PDB entry 8U3K | electron microscopy, 2.50 A resolution | chains C and E of the 6 polymer chains in the assembly

Chain C:
Molecule: 29-nt DNA strand
Sequence (29 nucleotides; numbered 4 to 32; the number before each row is that of its first residue):
     4 GTATTCAACA TTTCCTTTTT TTTTTTTTT

Chain E:
Protein: DdmE
From: Vibrio cholerae
UniProtKB: A0A0H6MQD2 (A0A0H6MQD2_VIBCL); numbering as in UniProt (aligned over 1-687)
Sequence (687 residues; numbered 1 to 687; the number before each row is that of its first residue):
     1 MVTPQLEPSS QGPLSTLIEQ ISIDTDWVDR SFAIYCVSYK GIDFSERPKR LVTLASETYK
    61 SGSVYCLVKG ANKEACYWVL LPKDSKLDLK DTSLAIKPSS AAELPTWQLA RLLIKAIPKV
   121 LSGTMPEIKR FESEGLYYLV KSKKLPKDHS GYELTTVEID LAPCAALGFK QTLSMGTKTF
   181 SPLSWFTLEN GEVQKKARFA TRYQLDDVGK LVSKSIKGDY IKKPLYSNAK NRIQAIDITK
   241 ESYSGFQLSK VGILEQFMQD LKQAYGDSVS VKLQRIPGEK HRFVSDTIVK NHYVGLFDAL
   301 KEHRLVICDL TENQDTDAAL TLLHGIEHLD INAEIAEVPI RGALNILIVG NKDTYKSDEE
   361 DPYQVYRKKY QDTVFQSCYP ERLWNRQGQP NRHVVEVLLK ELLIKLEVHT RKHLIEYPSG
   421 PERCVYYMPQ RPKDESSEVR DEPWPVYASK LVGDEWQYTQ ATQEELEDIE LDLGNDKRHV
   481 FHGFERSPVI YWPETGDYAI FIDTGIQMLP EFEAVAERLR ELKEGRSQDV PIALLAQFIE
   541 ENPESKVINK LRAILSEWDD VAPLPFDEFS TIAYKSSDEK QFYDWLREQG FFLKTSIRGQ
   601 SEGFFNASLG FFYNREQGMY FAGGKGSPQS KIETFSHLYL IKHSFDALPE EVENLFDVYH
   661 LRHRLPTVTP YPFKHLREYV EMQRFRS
Unresolved in the structure: 1-10, 29, 433-439

How chain C and chain E interact:
Contacting residue pairs - 45 pairs, chain C then chain E:
  DG4(C) with Ser-56(E), phosphate contact; Lys-60(E), base contact; Phe-199(E), stacking on the base; Ala-200(E), phosphate contact; Arg-202(E), phosphate contact; Ile-216(E), phosphate contact
  DT5(C) with Leu-51(E), base contact; Val-52(E), sugar contact; Ala-55(E), sugar contact; Ser-56(E), hydrogen bond to the phosphate; Tyr-59(E), phosphate contact; Thr-201(E), phosphate contact; Lys-214(E), salt bridge to the phosphate
  DA6(C) with Tyr-59(E), hydrogen bond to the phosphate; Leu-67(E), sugar contact; Lys-69(E), phosphate contact; Ser-133(E), hydrogen bond to the phosphate
  DT7(C) with Val-68(E), phosphate contact; Lys-69(E), hydrogen bond to the phosphate; Arg-111(E), salt bridge to the phosphate; Lys-115(E), salt bridge to the phosphate
  DA10(C) with Phe-484(E), phosphate contact
  DA11(C) with Arg-431(E), salt bridge to the phosphate; Glu-485(E), phosphate contact
  DA13(C) with Lys-230(E), sugar contact
  DT14(C) with Arg-232(E), hydrogen bond to the base
  DT15(C) with Glu-633(E), phosphate contact
  DT16(C) with Glu-633(E), phosphate contact
  DC17(C) with Asn-391(E), base contact; His-393(E), base contact; His-663(E), base contact; Arg-664(E), hydrogen bond to the phosphate
  DC18(C) with Tyr-293(E), base contact; Arg-392(E), phosphate contact; Lys-625(E), salt bridge to the phosphate; Arg-664(E), salt bridge to the phosphate
  DT19(C) with Asp-286(E), base contact; Arg-392(E), salt bridge to the phosphate; His-393(E), salt bridge to the phosphate; Gln-629(E), hydrogen bond to the base
  DT21(C) with Arg-386(E), sugar contact; Gln-387(E), hydrogen bond to the sugar; Gln-389(E), hydrogen bond to the phosphate
  DT22(C) with Gln-387(E), hydrogen bond to the phosphate; Gln-389(E), phosphate contact
Interface residues without a listed pair, chain C (17 interface residues in all): DT8, DC12
Interface residues without a listed pair, chain E (42 interface residues in all): Tyr-77, Glu-134, Pro-163, Asn-228, Val-294, Phe-297

In short:
Chain C and chain E form an interface of 17 and 42 residues respectively; the contacts include 10 hydrogen
bonds, 8 salt bridges and 1 aromatic stacking contact. Polar pairs include DT14(C)/Arg-232(E),
DT19(C)/Gln-629(E) and DT21(C)/Gln-387(E).
Here chain C is a 29-nt DNA strand and chain E is DdmE (Vibrio cholerae). Entry 8U3K (DdmDE handover complex)
was determined by electron microscopy together with 8U0U, 8U0W, 8U0J and 9BQV from the same study.
